4WAN - chains A and E of the 8 polymer chains in the assembly; structure by X-ray diffraction, 1.80 A resolution.

[Chain A (and E)]
Molecule: Branchpoint-bridging protein
From: Saccharomyces cerevisiae
Notes: chain E of this document is another copy of the same molecule, construct and numbering; everything in this record applies to it too
Reference sequence: Q12186 (BBP_YEAST); residues 144-271 here = UniProt positions 144-271
Chain sequence (129 residues; row label = number of the first residue in the row):
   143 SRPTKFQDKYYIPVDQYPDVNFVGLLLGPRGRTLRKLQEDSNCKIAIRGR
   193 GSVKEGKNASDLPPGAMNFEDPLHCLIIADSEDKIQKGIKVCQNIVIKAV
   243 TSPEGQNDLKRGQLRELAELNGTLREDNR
Unresolved in the structure: 143-144, 269-271 (chain E: 143-145, 268-271)
Differences from the reference sequence: expression tag (143)

[How chain A and chain E interact]
Residue-residue contacts - 12 pairs, chain A then chain E:
  Y159(A) with E246(E); Q248(E)
  D161(A) with E246(E)
  V162(A) with E246(E)
  V242(A) with P245(E); E246(E)
  T243(A) with P245(E)
  S244(A) with P245(E); E246(E), hydrogen bond (backbone-backbone)
  P245(A) with V242(E); S244(E); P245(E)
Other interface residues (no listed pair), chain A (8 interface residues in all): A241
Other interface residues (no listed pair), chain E (6 interface residues in all): T243

[Summary]
Chain A and chain E form an interface of 8 and 6 residues respectively, with 1 hydrogen bond. The
hydrogen-bonded pair S244(A)-E246(E) is a backbone contact.
Chain A and chain E are both Branchpoint-bridging protein (Saccharomyces cerevisiae); the structure, Crystal
structure of Msl5 protein in complex with RNA at 1.8 A, was determined by X-ray diffraction together with 4WAL
from the same study.
